5L5V - chains S and T of the 28 polymer chains in the assembly; structure by X-ray diffraction, 2.70 A resolution.

== Chain S ==
Molecule: Proteasome subunit alpha type-6
Source organism: Saccharomyces cerevisiae (strain ATCC 204508 / S288c)
Notes: EC 3.4.25.1
Reference sequence: P40302 (PSA6_YEAST); residues 0-233 here correspond to UniProt positions 1-234 (UniProt number = residue number + 1)
Sequence (234 residues; row label = number of the first residue in the row; numbering starts at 0):
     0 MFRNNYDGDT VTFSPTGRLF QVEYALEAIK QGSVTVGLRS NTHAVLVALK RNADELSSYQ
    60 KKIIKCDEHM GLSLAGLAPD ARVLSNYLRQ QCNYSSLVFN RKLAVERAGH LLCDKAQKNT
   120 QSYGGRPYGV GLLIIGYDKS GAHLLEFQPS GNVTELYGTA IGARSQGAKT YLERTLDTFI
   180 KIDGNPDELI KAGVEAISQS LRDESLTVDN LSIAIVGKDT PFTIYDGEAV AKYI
Not modelled in the structure: 0-2
UniProt features mapped onto this chain:
  - modified residue: Ser13 (Phosphoserine)
  - cross-link: Lys190 (Glycyl lysine isopeptide (Lys-Gly) (interchain with G-Cter in ubiquitin))

== Chain T ==
Molecule: Probable proteasome subunit alpha type-7
Source organism: Saccharomyces cerevisiae (strain ATCC 204508 / S288c)
Notes: EC 3.4.25.1
Reference sequence: P21242 (PSA7_YEAST); residues -3 to 284 here correspond to UniProt positions 1-288 (UniProt number = residue number + 4)
Sequence (288 residues; numbered -3 to 284; the number before each row is that of its first residue; numbers below 1 keep their minus sign (Met-3 is residue -3)):
    -3 MTSIGTGYDL SNSVFSPDGR NFQVEYAVKA VENGTTSIGI KCNDGVVFAV EKLITSKLLV
    57 PQKNVKIQVV DRHIGCVYSG LIPDGRHLVN RGREEAASFK KLYKTPIPIP AFADRLGQYV
   117 QAHTLYNSVR PFGVSTIFGG VDKNGAHLYM LEPSGSYWGY KGAATGKGRQ SAKAELEKLV
   177 DHHPEGLSAR EAVKQAAKII YLAHEDNKEK DFELEISWCS LSETNGLHKF VKGDLLQEAI
   237 DFAQKEINGD DDEDEDDSDN VMSSDDENAP VATNANATTD QEGDIHLE
Not modelled in the structure: -3 to 1, 245-284
UniProt features mapped onto this chain:
  - modified residue: Thr-2 (N-acetylthreonine)

== Chain S / chain T interface ==
Contacting residue pairs (62):
  Asn4(S) with Leu6(T)
  Tyr5(S) with Asp5(T), hydrogen bond; Leu6(T), hydrophobic
  Thr9(S) with Arg126(T)
  Val10(S) with Gln19(T); Asn123(T); Ser124(T); Val125(T); Arg126(T)
  Thr11(S) with Leu6(T); Gln19(T)
  Phe12(S) with Gln19(T); Tyr22(T); Ala23(T), hydrophobic; Arg126(T); Pro127(T)
  Ser13(S) with Tyr22(T)
  Pro14(S) with Tyr22(T), hydrophobic; Lys25(T)
  Thr15(S) with Lys25(T)
  Gly16(S) with Tyr22(T); Lys25(T); Ala26(T)
  Leu18(S) with Leu77(T), hydrophobic; Arg126(T)
  His109(S) with Arg82(T)
  Cys112(S) with Arg82(T)
  Asp113(S) with Arg82(T), salt bridge; Asn86(T)
  Gln116(S) with Pro79(T); Asp80(T); His83(T), hydrogen bond; Arg126(T)
  Thr119(S) with Arg126(T), hydrogen bond (backbone-side chain)
  Gln120(S) with Val125(T); Arg126(T), hydrogen bond (backbone-backbone); Pro127(T); Phe128(T)
  Ser121(S) with Ser124(T)
  Tyr122(S) with Ser124(T), hydrogen bond (backbone-backbone)
  Ser149(S) with Pro79(T)
  Gly150(S) with Pro79(T)
  Asn151(S) with Ile78(T); Pro79(T)
  Thr153(S) with Leu55(T); Asn60(T)
  Glu154(S) with Val56(T); Lys59(T); Asn60(T), hydrogen bond (backbone-side chain)
  Leu155(S) with Leu54(T); Leu55(T); Val56(T)
  Tyr156(S) with Leu54(T), hydrogen bond (backbone-backbone); Leu55(T); Val56(T); Pro57(T)
  Gly157(S) with Leu54(T)
  Lys168(S) with Leu54(T)
  Leu171(S) with Leu54(T)
  Glu172(S) with Ser52(T), hydrogen bond; Lys53(T), hydrogen bond (side chain-backbone)
  Leu175(S) with Lys53(T)
Other interface residues (no listed pair), chain S (35 interface residues in all): Arg38, Glu105, Val152, Phe178
Other interface residues (no listed pair), chain T (30 interface residues in all): His119, Gly129

== Summary ==
35 residues of chain S and 30 residues of chain T are in contact; the contacts include 9 hydrogen bonds and 1
salt bridge. Polar pairs include Asp113(S)-Arg82(T), Tyr5(S)-Asp5(T) and Gln116(S)-His83(T).
Chain S is Proteasome subunit alpha type-6 and chain T is Probable proteasome subunit alpha type-7, both from
Saccharomyces cerevisiae (strain ATCC 204508 / S288c); the structure, 'Yeast 20S proteasome with human beta5i
(1-138; V31M) and human beta6 (97-111; 118-133) in complex with ..., was determined by X-ray diffraction
together with 5L52, 5L54, 5L55, 5L5A, 5L5B, 5L5D and 30 further entries from the same study.
